PDB entry 7Q2Y | electron microscopy, 3.00 A resolution | chains A and B of the 6 polymer chains in the assembly

[Chain A]
Protein: Structural maintenance of chromosomes protein 2
From: Saccharomyces cerevisiae S288C
UniProt: P38989 (SMC2_YEAST); residues 1-1170 here = UniProt positions 1-1170
Amino-acid sequence (1170 residues; each row starts with the number of its first residue):
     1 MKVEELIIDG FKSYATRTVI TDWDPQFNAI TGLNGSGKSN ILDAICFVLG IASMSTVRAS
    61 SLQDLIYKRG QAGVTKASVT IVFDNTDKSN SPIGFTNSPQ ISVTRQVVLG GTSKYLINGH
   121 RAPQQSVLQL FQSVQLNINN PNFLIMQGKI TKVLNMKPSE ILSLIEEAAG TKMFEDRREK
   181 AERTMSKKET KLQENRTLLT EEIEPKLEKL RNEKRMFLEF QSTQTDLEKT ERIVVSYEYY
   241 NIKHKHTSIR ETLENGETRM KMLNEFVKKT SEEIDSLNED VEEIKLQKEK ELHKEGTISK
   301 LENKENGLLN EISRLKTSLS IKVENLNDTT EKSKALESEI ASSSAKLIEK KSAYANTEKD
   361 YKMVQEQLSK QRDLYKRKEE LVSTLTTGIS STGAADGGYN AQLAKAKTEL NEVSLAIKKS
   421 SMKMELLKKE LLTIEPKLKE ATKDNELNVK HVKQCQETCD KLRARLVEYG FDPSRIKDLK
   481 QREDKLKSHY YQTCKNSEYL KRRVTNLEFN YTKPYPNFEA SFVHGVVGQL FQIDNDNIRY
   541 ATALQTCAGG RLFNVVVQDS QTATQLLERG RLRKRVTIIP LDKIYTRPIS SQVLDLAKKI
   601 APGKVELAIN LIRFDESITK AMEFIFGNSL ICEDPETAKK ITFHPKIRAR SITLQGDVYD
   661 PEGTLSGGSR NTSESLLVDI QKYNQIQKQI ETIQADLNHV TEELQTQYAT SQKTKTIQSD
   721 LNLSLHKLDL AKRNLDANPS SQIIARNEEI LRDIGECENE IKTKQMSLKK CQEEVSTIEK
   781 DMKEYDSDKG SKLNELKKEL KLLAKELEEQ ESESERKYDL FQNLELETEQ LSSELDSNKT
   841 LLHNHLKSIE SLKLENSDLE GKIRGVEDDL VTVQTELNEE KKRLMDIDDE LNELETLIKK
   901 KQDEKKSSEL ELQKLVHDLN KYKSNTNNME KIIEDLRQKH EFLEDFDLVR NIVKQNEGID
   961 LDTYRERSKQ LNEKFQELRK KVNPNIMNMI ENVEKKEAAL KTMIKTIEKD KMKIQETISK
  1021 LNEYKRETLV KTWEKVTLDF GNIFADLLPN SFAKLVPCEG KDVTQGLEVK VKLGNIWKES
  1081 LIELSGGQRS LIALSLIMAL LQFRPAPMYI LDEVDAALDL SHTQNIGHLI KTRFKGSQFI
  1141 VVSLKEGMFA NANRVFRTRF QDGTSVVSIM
Not modelled in the structure: 229-967
Ion coordination: Mg2+: Ser-39, Gln-147 (together with ADP)
Ligand contacts:
  - ADP (adenosine-5'-diphosphate), molecule 1: Lys-12, Ser-13, Leu-33, Asn-34, Gly-35, Ser-36, Gly-37, Lys-38, Ser-39, Asn-40, Arg-58, Asp-64, Ile-66, Tyr-67, Gln-147
  - ADP, molecule 2: Leu-1073, Lys-1078, Glu-1083, Ser-1085, Gln-1088
  - beryllium trifluoride (BEF), molecule 1: Asn-34, Lys-38, Ser-39, Gln-147, Glu-1113, Leu-1144
  - beryllium trifluoride (BEF), molecule 2: Ser-1085, Gly-1086, Gly-1087, Gln-1088, Ala-1117
UniProt features mapped onto this chain:
  - binding site (ATP): Gly-32 to Ser-39

[Chain B]
Protein: Structural maintenance of chromosomes protein 4
From: Saccharomyces cerevisiae S288C
UniProt: Q12267 (SMC4_YEAST); residue numbers follow UniProt; this construct covers 1-1418
Amino-acid sequence (1418 residues; each row starts with the number of its first residue):
     1 MSDSPLSKRQ KRKSAQEPEL SLDQGDAEED SQVENRVNLS ENTPEPDLPA LEASYSKSYT
    61 PRKLVLSSGE NRYAFSQPTN STTTSLHVPN LQPPKTSSRG RDHKSYSQSP PRSPGRSPTR
   121 RLELLQLSPV KNSRVELQKI YDRHQSSSKQ QSRLFINELV LENFKSYAGK QVVGPFHTSF
   181 SAVVGPNGSG KSNVIDSMLF VFGFRANKMR QDRLSDLIHK SEAFPSLQSC SVAVHFQYVI
   241 DESSGTSRID EEKPGLIITR KAFKNNSSKY YINEKESSYT EVTKLLKNEG IDLDHKRFLI
   301 LQGEVENIAQ MKPKAEKESD DGLLEYLEDI IGTANYKPLI EERMGQIENL NEVCLEKENR
   361 FEIVDREKNS LESGKETALE FLEKEKQLTL LRSKLFQFKL LQSNSKLAST LEKISSSNKD
   421 LEDEKMKFQE SLKKVDEIKA QRKEIKDRIS SCSSKEKTLV LERRELEGTR VSLEERTKNL
   481 VSKMEKAEKT LKSTKHSISE AENMLEELRG QQTEHETEIK DLTQLLEKER SILDDIKLSL
   541 KDKTKNISAE IIRHEKELEP WDLQLQEKES QIQLAESELS LLEETQAKLK KNVETLEEKI
   601 LAKKTHKQEL QDLILDLKKK LNSLKDERSQ GEKNFTSAHL KLKEMQKVLN AHRQRAMEAR
   661 SSLSKAQNKS KVLTALSRLQ KSGRINGFHG RLGDLGVIDD SFDVAISTAC PRLDDVVVDT
   721 VECAQHCIDY LRKNKLGYAR FILLDRLRQF NLQPISTPEN VPRLFDLVKP KNPKFSNAFY
   781 SVLRDTLVAQ NLKQANNVAY GKKRFRVVTV DGKLIDISGT MSGGGNHVAK GLMKLGTNQS
   841 DKVDDYTPEE VDKIERELSE RENNFRVASD TVHEMEEELK KLRDHEPDLE SQISKAEMEA
   901 DSLASELTLA EQQVKEAEMA YVKAVSDKAQ LNVVMKNLER LRGEYNDLQS ETKTKKEKIK
   961 GLQDEIMKIG GIKLQMQNSK VESVCQKLDI LVAKLKKVKS ASKKSGGDVV KFQKLLQNSE
  1021 RDVELSSDEL KVIEEQLKHT KLALAENDTN MNETLNLKVE LKEQSEQLKE QMEDMEESIN
  1081 EFKSIEIEMK NKLEKLNSLL TYIKSEITQQ EKGLNELSIR DVTHTLGMLD DNKMDSVKED
  1141 VKNNQELDQE YRSCETQDES EIKDAETSCD NYHPMNIDET SDEVSRGIPR LSEDELRELD
  1201 VELIESKINE LSYYVEETNV DIGVLEEYAR RLAEFKRRKL DLNNAVQKRD EVKEQLGILK
  1261 KKRFDEFMAG FNIISMTLKE MYQMITMGGN AELELVDSLD PFSEGVTFSV MPPKKSWRNI
  1321 TNLSGGEKTL SSLALVFALH KYKPTPLYVM DEIDAALDFR NVSIVANYIK ERTKNAQFIV
  1381 ISLRNNMFEL AQQLVGVYKR DNRTKSTTIK NIDILNRT
Not modelled in the structure: 1-125, 145-150, 351-1245, 1415-1418
Ion coordination: Mg2+: Ser-192 (together with ADP)
Ligand contacts:
  - ADP (adenosine-5'-diphosphate), molecule 1: Lys-165, Ser-166, Pro-186, Asn-187, Gly-188, Ser-189, Gly-190, Lys-191, Ser-192, Asn-193, Arg-210, Gln-211, Asp-216, Leu-217, Ile-218, His-219, Lys-220, Lys-1399
  - ADP, molecule 2: Lys-1315, Arg-1318, Asn-1322, Leu-1323, Ser-1324, Glu-1327
  - beryllium trifluoride (BEF), molecule 1: Asn-187, Gly-188, Lys-191, Ser-192, Gln-302, Leu-1383
  - beryllium trifluoride (BEF), molecule 2: Ser-1324, Gly-1325, Gly-1326, Glu-1327, Ala-1356
UniProt features mapped onto this chain:
  - binding site (ATP): Gly-185 to Ser-192
  - modified residue: Ser-2 (N-acetylserine), Thr-43 (Phosphothreonine), Ser-113 (Phosphoserine)

[Interface between chain A and chain B]
Contacting residue pairs (43; chain A residue first):
  Gly-32(A) / Asp-1358(B)
  Leu-33(A) / Asp-1358(B)
  Leu-33(A) / Arg-1360(B)
  Asn-34(A) / Gly-1326(B)
  Asn-34(A) / Ala-1356(B)
  Asn-34(A) / Leu-1357(B)
  Asn-34(A) / Asp-1358(B)  hydrogen bond (side chain-backbone)
  Asn-34(A) / Asn-1361(B)
  Gly-35(A) / Lys-1315(B)
  Gly-35(A) / Ser-1324(B)
  Gly-35(A) / Glu-1327(B)
  Arg-58(A) / Asn-1322(B)  hydrogen bond (backbone-side chain)
  Lys-68(A) / Ser-1316(B)
  Gln-147(A) / Gly-1325(B)
  Gln-147(A) / Ala-1356(B)
  Leu-1073(A) / Glu-222(B)
  Gly-1074(A) / Glu-222(B)
  Asn-1075(A) / Glu-222(B)  hydrogen bond (backbone-side chain)
  Ile-1076(A) / Lys-220(B)
  Ile-1076(A) / Glu-222(B)  hydrogen bond (backbone-side chain)
  Ile-1082(A) / Arg-210(B)
  Glu-1083(A) / Arg-210(B)
  Glu-1083(A) / Gln-211(B)  hydrogen bond
  Leu-1084(A) / Arg-210(B)
  Ser-1085(A) / Gly-188(B)
  Gly-1086(A) / Gln-302(B)
  Gln-1088(A) / Gly-188(B)
  Glu-1113(A) / Ala-1356(B)
  Ala-1116(A) / Glu-1352(B)
  Ala-1116(A) / Ala-1355(B)
  Ala-1117(A) / Asn-187(B)  hydrogen bond (backbone-side chain)
  Leu-1118(A) / Asn-187(B)
  Asp-1119(A) / Pro-186(B)
  Asp-1119(A) / Asn-187(B)  hydrogen bond (backbone-side chain)
  Asp-1119(A) / Leu-1383(B)
  His-1122(A) / Asn-187(B)  hydrogen bond
  Leu-1144(A) / Ala-1356(B)
  Leu-1144(A) / Leu-1357(B)
  Leu-1144(A) / Asp-1358(B)
  Leu-1144(A) / Arg-1384(B)
  Lys-1145(A) / Arg-1384(B)
  Phe-1160(A) / Lys-1314(B)
  Phe-1160(A) / Lys-1315(B)
Interface residues without a listed pair, chain A (30 interface residues in all): Ala-59, Asp-64, Gly-1087, Leu-1120
Interface residues without a listed pair, chain B (32 interface residues in all): Asp-212, Ser-221, Arg-1318, Thr-1321, Leu-1323, Lys-1399, Asn-1402

[Overview]
Chain A and chain B form an interface of 30 and 32 residues respectively, with 8 hydrogen bonds. Among the
polar pairs are Asn-34(A)/Asp-1358(B), Arg-58(A)/Asn-1322(B) and Asn-1075(A)/Glu-222(B). ADP and beryllium
trifluoride are bound between chain A and chain B.
Here chain A is Structural maintenance of chromosomes protein 2 and chain B is Structural maintenance of
chromosomes protein 4, both from Saccharomyces cerevisiae S288C. Entry 7Q2Y (Cryo-EM structure of clamped
S.cerevisiae condensin-DNA complex (form II)) was determined by electron microscopy, deposited together with
7Q2Z and 7Q2X.
